4OI7 - chains B and E of the 4 polymer chains in the assembly; structure by X-ray diffraction, 3.10 A resolution.

Chain B:
Name: Advanced glycosylation end product-specific receptor
Source organism: Homo sapiens
UniProtKB: Q15109 (RAGE_HUMAN); residue numbers follow UniProt; this construct covers 23-237
Chain sequence (223 residues; numbered 19 to 241; the number before each row is that of its first residue):
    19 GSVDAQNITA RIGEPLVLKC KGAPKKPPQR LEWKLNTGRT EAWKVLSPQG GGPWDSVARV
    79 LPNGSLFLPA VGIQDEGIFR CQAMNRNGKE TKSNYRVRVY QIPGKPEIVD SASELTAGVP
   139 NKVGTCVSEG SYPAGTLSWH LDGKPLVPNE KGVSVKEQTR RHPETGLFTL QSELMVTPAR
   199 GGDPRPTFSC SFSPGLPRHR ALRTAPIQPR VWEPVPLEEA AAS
Not modelled in the structure: 19-20, 236-241
Construct notes: expression tag (19-22, 238-241)
Cystine bridges: Cys-38/Cys-99, Cys-144/Cys-208
UniProt features mapped onto this chain:
  - glycosylation (N-linked (GlcNAc...) asparagine): Asn-25, Asn-81
From the paper describing this entry:
  - binding site for the 22-nt DNA strand (chain E): Lys-37, Lys-39, Lys-43, Lys-123, Arg-218

Chain E:
Molecule: 22-nt DNA strand
Sequence (22 nucleotides; row label = number of the first residue in the row):
     1 CTGCAACGAT GCTACGAACG TG

How chain B and chain E interact:
Residue-residue contacts - 7 pairs, chain B then chain E:
  Gln-24(B) / DG16(E)  phosphate contact
  Lys-39(B) / DG16(E)  salt bridge to the phosphate
  Gly-40(B) / DA17(E)  phosphate contact
  Lys-43(B) / DA18(E)  salt bridge to the phosphate
  Lys-123(B) / DA5(E)  hydrogen bond to the phosphate
  Lys-123(B) / DA6(E)  salt bridge to the phosphate
  Arg-218(B) / DA6(E)  salt bridge to the phosphate

Summary:
Chain B and chain E form an interface of 6 and 5 residues respectively, with 1 hydrogen bond and 4 salt
bridges. Polar contacts include Lys-123(B)/DA5(E), Lys-39(B)/DG16(E) and Lys-43(B)/DA18(E). From the paper: a
binding site for the 22-nt DNA strand (chain E) at Lys-37(B), Lys-39(B) and Lys-43(B) among others.
Chain B is Advanced glycosylation end product-specific receptor (Homo sapiens) and chain E is a 22-nt DNA
strand; the structure, RAGE recognizes nucleic acids and promotes inflammatory responses to DNA, was
determined by X-ray diffraction (same publication as 4OI8).
